Entry 5H7D (X-ray diffraction, 2.57 A resolution); this record covers chains C and G of the 8 polymer chains in the assembly.

== Chain C ==
Molecule: Putrescine aminotransferase, Immunoglobulin G-binding protein A
Organism: Escherichia coli (strain K12)
Notes: EC 2.6.1.82
UniProt: chimeric construct of P42588, P38507: residues 7-453 from P42588 (PAT_ECOLI) positions 7-453 (same numbers); residues 454-501 from P38507 positions 220-267 (UniProt number = residue number - 234)
Sequence (499 residues; each row starts with the number of its first residue):
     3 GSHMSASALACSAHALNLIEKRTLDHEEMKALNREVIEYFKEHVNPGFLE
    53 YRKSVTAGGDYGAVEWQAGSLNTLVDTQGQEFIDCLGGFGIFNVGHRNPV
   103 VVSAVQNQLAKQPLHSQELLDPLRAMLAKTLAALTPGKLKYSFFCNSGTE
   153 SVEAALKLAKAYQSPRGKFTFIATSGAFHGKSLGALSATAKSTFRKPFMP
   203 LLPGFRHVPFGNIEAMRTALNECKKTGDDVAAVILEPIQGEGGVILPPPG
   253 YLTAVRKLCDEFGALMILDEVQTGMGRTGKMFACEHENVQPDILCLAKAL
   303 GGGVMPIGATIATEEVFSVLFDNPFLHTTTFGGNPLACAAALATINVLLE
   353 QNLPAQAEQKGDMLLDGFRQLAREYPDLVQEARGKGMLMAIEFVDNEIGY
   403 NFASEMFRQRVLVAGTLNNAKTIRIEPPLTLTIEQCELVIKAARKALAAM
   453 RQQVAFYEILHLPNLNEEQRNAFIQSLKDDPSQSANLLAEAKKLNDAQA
Unresolved in the structure: 3-6
Sequence notes: expression tag (3-6); engineered mutation Val456 (Asn222 in P38507), Ala474 (Gly240 in P38507)
UniProt features mapped onto this chain:
  - binding site (pyridoxal 5'-phosphate): Gly150, Thr151, Gln274, Thr332
  - modified residue: Lys300 (N6-(pyridoxal phosphate)lysine)

== Chain G ==
Molecule: Zpa963, Calmodulin
Organism: synthetic construct
UniProt: O16305 (CALM_CAEEL); residues 157-219 here correspond to UniProt positions 13-75 (UniProt number = residue number - 144)
Sequence (120 residues; numbered 100 to 219; the number before each row is that of its first residue):
   100 GSHMKFNKETQEASWEIFTLPNLNGRQVAAFISSLLDDPSQSANLLAEAK
   150 KLNQIQAFKEAFSLFDKDGDGTITTKELGTVMRSLGQNPTEAELQDMINE
   200 VDADGNGTIDFPEFLTMMAR
Unresolved in the structure: 100-106
UniProt features mapped onto this chain:
  - binding site (Ca(2+)): Asp165, Asp167, Asp169, Thr171, Glu176, Asp201, Asp203, Asn205, Thr207, Glu212
Ion coordination: Ca2+ site 1: Asp165, Asp167, Asp169, Thr171, Glu176; Ca2+ site 2: Asp201, Asp203, Asn205, Thr207, Glu212

== Interface between chain C and chain G ==
Pairs across the interface (24):
  Ala59(C) with Glu115(G)
  Ala451(C) with Trp114(G)
  Gln454(C) with Phe117(G)
  Gln455(C) with Trp114(G)
  Phe458(C) with Trp114(G), hydrophobic; Phe117(G), hydrophobic
  Tyr459(C) with Gln110(G); Trp114(G)
  Leu462(C) with Leu135(G), hydrophobic
  His463(C) with Gln110(G), hydrogen bond
  Asn473(C) with Ala128(G); Ser132(G), hydrogen bond
  Ile476(C) with Phe117(G); Ala128(G), hydrophobic
  Gln477(C) with Gly124(G); Arg125(G)
  Leu479(C) with Phe117(G), hydrophobic
  Lys480(C) with Phe117(G), hydrogen bond (side chain-backbone); Leu119(G), hydrogen bond (side chain-backbone); Leu122(G), hydrogen bond (side chain-backbone); Gly124(G); Val127(G)
  Asp481(C) with Asn123(G); Gly124(G), hydrogen bond (side chain-backbone)
Also at the interface, not in a pair above, chain C (17 interface residues in all): Glu407, Arg410, Arg472
Also at the interface, not in a pair above, chain G (16 interface residues in all): Glu111, Ser113, Ile131

== Overview ==
The interface between chain C and chain G involves 17 residues on one side and 16 on the other, with 6
hydrogen bonds. Polar contacts include His463(C)-Gln110(G), Asn473(C)-Ser132(G) and Lys480(C)-Phe117(G). From
UniProt: 4 pyridoxal 5'-phosphate-binding residues on chain C; 10 Ca2+-binding residues on chain G.
Here chain C is Putrescine aminotransferase, Immunoglobulin G-binding protein A (Escherichia coli (strain
K12)) and chain G is Zpa963, Calmodulin (synthetic construct). Entry 5H7D (Crystal structure of the
YgjG-protein A-Zpa963-calmodulin complex) was determined by X-ray diffraction.
